PDB entry 8RN5 | electron microscopy, 2.88 A resolution | chains B and C of the 5 polymer chains in the assembly

== Chain B ==
Protein: RNA-directed RNA polymerase catalytic subunit
From: Influenza B virus (B/Memphis/13/2003)
Notes: EC 2.7.7.48
Reference sequence: Q5V8Y6 (Q5V8Y6_9INFB); numbering as in UniProt (aligned over 1-752)
Sequence (752 residues; numbered 1 to 752; the number before each row is that of its first residue):
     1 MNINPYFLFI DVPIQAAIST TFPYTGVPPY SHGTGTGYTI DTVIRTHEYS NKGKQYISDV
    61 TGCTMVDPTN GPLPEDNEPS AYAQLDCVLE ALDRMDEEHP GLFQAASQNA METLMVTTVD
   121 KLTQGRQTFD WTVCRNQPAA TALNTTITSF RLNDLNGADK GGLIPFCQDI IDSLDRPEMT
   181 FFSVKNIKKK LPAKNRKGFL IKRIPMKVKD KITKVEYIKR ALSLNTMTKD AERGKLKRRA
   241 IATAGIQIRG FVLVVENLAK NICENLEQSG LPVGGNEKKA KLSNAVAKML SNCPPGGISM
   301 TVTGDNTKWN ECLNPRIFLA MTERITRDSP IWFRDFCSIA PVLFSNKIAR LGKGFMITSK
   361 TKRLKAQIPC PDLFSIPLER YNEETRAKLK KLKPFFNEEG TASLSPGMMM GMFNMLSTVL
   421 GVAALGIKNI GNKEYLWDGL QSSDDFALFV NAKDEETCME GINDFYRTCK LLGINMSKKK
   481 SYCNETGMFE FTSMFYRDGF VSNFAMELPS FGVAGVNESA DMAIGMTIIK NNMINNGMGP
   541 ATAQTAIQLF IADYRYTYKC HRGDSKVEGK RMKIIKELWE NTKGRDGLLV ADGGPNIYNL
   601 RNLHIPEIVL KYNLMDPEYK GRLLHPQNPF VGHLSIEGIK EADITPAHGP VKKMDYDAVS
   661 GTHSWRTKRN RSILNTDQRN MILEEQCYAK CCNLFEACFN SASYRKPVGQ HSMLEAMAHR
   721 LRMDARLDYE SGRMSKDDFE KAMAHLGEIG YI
Disordered / not traced: 32-33, 190-200, 642-654, 671-683
Metal / ion sites: Mg2+: G304, D445, E490

== Chain C ==
Protein: Polymerase basic protein 2
From: Influenza B virus (B/Memphis/13/2003)
Reference sequence: Q5V8X3 (Q5V8X3_9INFB); residue numbers follow UniProt; this construct covers 1-770
Sequence (799 residues; row label = number of the first residue in the row):
     1 MTLAKIELLK QLLRDNEAKT VLKQTTVDQY NIIRKFNTSR IEKNPSLRMK WAMCSNFPLA
    61 LTKGDMANRI PLEYKGIQLK TNAEDIGTKG QMCSIAAVTW WNTYGPIGDT EGFERVYESF
   121 FLRKMRLDNA TWGRITFGPV ERVRKRVLLN PLTKEMPPDE ASNVIMEILF PKEAGIPRES
   181 TWIHRELIKE KREKLKGTMI TPIVLAYMLE RELVARRRFL PVAGATSAEF IEMLHCLQGE
   241 NWRQIYHPGG NKLTESRSQS MIVACRKIIR RSIVASNPLE LAVEIANKTV IDTEPLKSCL
   301 AAIDGGDVAC DIIRAALGLK IRQRQRFGRL ELKRISGRGF KNDEEILIGN GTIQKIGIWD
   361 GEEEFHVRCG ECRGILKKSK MKLEKLLINS AKKEDMRDLI ILCMVFSQDT RMFQGVRGEI
   421 NFLNRAGQLL SPMYQLQRYF LNRSNDLFDQ WGYEESPKAS ELHGINESMN ASDYTLKGVV
   481 VTRNVIDDFS STETEKVSIT KNLSLIKRTG EVIMGANDVS ELESQAQLMI TYDTPKMWEM
   541 GTTKELVQNT YQWVLKNLVT LKAQFLLGKE DMFQWDAFEA FESIIPQKMA GQYSGFARAV
   601 LKQMRDQEVM KTDQFIKLLP FCFSPPKLRS NGEPYQFLKL VLKGGGENFI EVRKGSPLFS
   661 YNPQTEVLTI CGRMMSLKGK IEDEERNRSM GNAVLAGFLV SGKYDPDLGD FKTIEELEKL
   721 KPGEKANILL YQGKPVKVVK RKRYSALSND ISQGIKRQRM TVESMGWALS GWSHPQFEKG
   781 GGSGGGSGGS AWSHPQFEK
Disordered / not traced: 250-255, 534-689, 767-799
Construct notes: expression tag (771-799)

== How chain B and chain C interact ==
Contacting residue pairs - 236 pairs, chain B then chain C:
  E98(B) with S336(C); G337(C), hydrogen bond (backbone-backbone)
  H99(B) with I335(C)
  P100(B) with R334(C); G337(C); R338(C)
  A105(B) with E493(C); E495(C)
  D120(B) with I32(C); K35(C), salt bridge
  T123(B) with K35(C); F36(C)
  P138(B) with S39(C)
  A140(B) with K35(C); N37(C); S39(C)
  T141(B) with T38(C), hydrogen bond (side chain-backbone)
  L143(B) with F36(C), hydrophobic
  N144(B) with F36(C)
  I147(B) with F36(C), hydrophobic
  D159(B) with Q24(C); Q29(C), hydrogen bond (backbone-side chain)
  K160(B) with Q29(C)
  G161(B) with Q29(C)
  E264(B) with S491(C); E493(C)
  N265(B) with S491(C), hydrogen bond; E493(C)
  N276(B) with P221(C)
  E277(B) with R144(C), salt bridge
  A280(B) with D487(C)
  S283(B) with N484(C); V485(C)
  N284(B) with V485(C); I486(C); D487(C), hydrogen bond (side chain-backbone); D488(C), hydrogen bond
  A287(B) with L387(C), hydrophobic
  K288(B) with E364(C), salt bridge
  L290(B) with L462(C), hydrophobic
  S291(B) with K385(C); L387(C)
  N292(B) with K377(C)
  Y496(B) with E461(C), hydrogen bond; N484(C)
  G499(B) with E461(C); N484(C)
  V513(B) with S46(C)
  A514(B) with P45(C)
  G515(B) with P45(C); M49(C)
  V516(B) with M49(C)
  K530(B) with H235(C)
  M533(B) with H235(C)
  I534(B) with L220(C), hydrophobic; H235(C)
  N535(B) with R218(C), hydrogen bond
  D553(B) with K50(C)
  Y556(B) with K50(C)
  T557(B) with K50(C); M53(C)
  Y558(B) with M49(C); M53(C), hydrophobic
  K559(B) with C54(C)
  K570(B) with I77(C)
  R571(B) with I95(C); T99(C), hydrogen bond
  K573(B) with K75(C); I77(C)
  I574(B) with A96(C); T99(C); W100(C); T103(C)
  I575(B) with T99(C)
  E577(B) with K75(C), salt bridge; Y104(C), hydrogen bond
  L578(B) with T103(C)
  N581(B) with T103(C); Y104(C), hydrogen bond
  D592(B) with N102(C), hydrogen bond
  L600(B) with H235(C), hydrogen bond (backbone-side chain); C236(C), hydrogen bond (backbone-side chain)
  R601(B) with L127(C); M233(C); H235(C); C236(C)
  N602(B) with L127(C)
  H604(B) with R123(C), hydrogen bond (backbone-side chain); E232(C); M233(C), hydrogen bond; H235(C)
  I605(B) with K124(C); L127(C), hydrophobic
  V609(B) with F120(C), hydrophobic; F121(C), hydrophobic; K124(C), hydrogen bond (backbone-side chain)
  L610(B) with K124(C)
  Y612(B) with T110(C); F113(C), hydrophobic; E114(C); F121(C), hydrophobic
  N613(B) with K124(C), hydrogen bond
  E618(B) with I107(C)
  Y619(B) with N102(C)
  G621(B) with G108(C), hydrogen bond (backbone-backbone)
  R622(B) with W101(C), hydrogen bond (backbone-side chain); N102(C); T103(C), hydrogen bond (side chain-backbone); G105(C), hydrogen bond (side chain-backbone); I107(C)
  L623(B) with N102(C)
  L624(B) with T110(C); F113(C), hydrophobic
  H625(B) with P106(C), hydrogen bond (side chain-backbone); I107(C); G108(C), hydrogen bond (side chain-backbone)
  P626(B) with G108(C); D109(C)
  Q627(B) with M66(C)
  N628(B) with W101(C)
  P629(B) with L61(C), hydrophobic; T62(C), hydrogen bond (backbone-backbone); A67(C), hydrophobic; I70(C), hydrophobic; W101(C)
  F630(B) with L61(C), hydrophobic; I70(C), hydrophobic; V98(C), hydrophobic; W101(C), hydrophobic
  H633(B) with T201(C), hydrogen bond
  I636(B) with T201(C); I203(C), hydrophobic; V204(C), hydrophobic; Y207(C)
  E637(B) with R34(C), salt bridge
  I639(B) with V204(C), hydrophobic; Y207(C), hydrophobic
  K640(B) with Y207(C); E210(C), salt bridge
  D657(B) with F120(C); R123(C), salt bridge; R211(C), salt bridge
  A658(B) with F120(C)
  V659(B) with F113(C), hydrophobic; Y117(C)
  S660(B) with Y117(C), hydrogen bond (backbone-side chain)
  T662(B) with V98(C); W101(C); N102(C), hydrogen bond
  H663(B) with N102(C), hydrogen bond
  W665(B) with M53(C), hydrophobic; L59(C), hydrophobic; V98(C)
  N670(B) with R48(C), hydrogen bond
  E685(B) with T38(C)
  C687(B) with V21(C), hydrophobic
  Y688(B) with I33(C), hydrophobic; F36(C), hydrophobic
  K690(B) with L12(C)
  C691(B) with V21(C), hydrophobic; L22(C), hydrophobic
  C692(B) with Y30(C), hydrophobic; R34(C), hydrogen bond
  L694(B) with L9(C), hydrophobic; L12(C), hydrophobic
  F695(B) with V27(C), hydrophobic; Y30(C), hydrophobic; Q732(C)
  E696(B) with Y30(C), hydrogen bond; R34(C), salt bridge
  A697(B) with K5(C)
  F699(B) with Q732(C)
  N700(B) with P202(C)
  S701(B) with M166(C); F170(C); E173(C), hydrogen bond
  A702(B) with Y30(C), hydrophobic
  S703(B) with I203(C)
  Y704(B) with S162(C); I165(C); I203(C), hydrophobic; A206(C), hydrophobic; Y207(C), hydrophobic; E210(C)
  R705(B) with S162(C), hydrogen bond; N163(C); M166(C)
  K706(B) with D28(C), salt bridge; N31(C)
  P707(B) with V27(C), hydrophobic; D28(C); Y30(C); N31(C); Q732(C)
  V708(B) with D28(C); Y731(C)
  G709(B) with D28(C), hydrogen bond (backbone-side chain)
  H711(B) with T26(C); V27(C), hydrogen bond (backbone-backbone); Q732(C), hydrogen bond (side chain-backbone); K734(C), hydrogen bond (side chain-backbone)
  S712(B) with K23(C), hydrogen bond (side chain-backbone); T25(C); T26(C); V27(C)
  M713(B) with L22(C); T25(C), hydrogen bond
  L714(B) with L22(C); K23(C)
  A716(B) with Q732(C); G733(C)
  H719(B) with L729(C); P735(C)
  R720(B) with Y731(C)
  L721(B) with I6(C), hydrophobic; L9(C), hydrophobic
  R722(B) with D710(C)
  M723(B) with D710(C); F711(C); K712(C); L729(C), hydrophobic
  R726(B) with D710(C), salt bridge; F711(C), hydrogen bond (side chain-backbone); E716(C), salt bridge
  L727(B) with T713(C)
  D728(B) with T2(C)
  E730(B) with E716(C)
  M734(B) with T2(C)
  K741(B) with L3(C); I6(C)
  H745(B) with I6(C); E7(C); K10(C)
  E748(B) with K10(C)
  I749(B) with L9(C), hydrophobic; L13(C), hydrophobic
Other interface residues (no listed pair), chain B (147 interface residues in all): E97, Q104, N261, E267, K279, D498, N517, G537, P540, L603, P606, P617, K620, Y656, R666, T667, K668, E684, C698, Q710, M717, D724
Other interface residues (no listed pair), chain C (135 interface residues in all): E17, A18, P58, A60, Y74, L79, M92, A97, W132, M199, R216, F219, E240, W242, I375, T482, R508

== Overview ==
147 residues of chain B and 135 residues of chain C are in contact; the contacts include 41 hydrogen bonds and
12 salt bridges. Among the polar pairs are D120(B)-K35(C), E277(B)-R144(C) and K288(B)-E364(C). G304(B),
D445(B) and E490(B) form the Mg2+ site.
Chain B is RNA-directed RNA polymerase catalytic subunit and chain C is Polymerase basic protein 2, both from
Influenza B virus (B/Memphis/13/2003); the structure, Pseudo-symmetrical influenza B polymerase apo-dimer,
ENDO(R) moiety (from "Influenza B polymerase pseudo-symmetrical dimer" | Local refinement), was determined by
electron microscopy together with 8RN1, 8RN2, 8RN3, 8RN4, 8RN6, 8RN7 and 5 further entries from the same
study.
